8VN8 - chains C and A of the 4 polymer chains in the assembly; structure by X-ray diffraction, 1.60 A resolution.

== Chain C ==
Molecule: 21-nt DNA strand
Sequence (21 nucleotides; numbered 401 to 421; the number before each row is that of its first residue):
   401 TTGACTCTCT TAAGAGAGTC A
Ion coordination: Mg2+: DA413, DG414 (shared with 1 residue of chain B); Na+: DA413, DG414 (shared with 1 residue of chain B)

== Chain A ==
Protein: Intron-encoded endonuclease I-PpoI
From: Physarum polycephalum
Notes: EC 3.1.-.-
UniProt: Q94702 (PPO1_PHYPO); numbering as in UniProt (aligned over 2-163)
Sequence (162 residues; numbered 2 to 163; the number before each row is that of its first residue):
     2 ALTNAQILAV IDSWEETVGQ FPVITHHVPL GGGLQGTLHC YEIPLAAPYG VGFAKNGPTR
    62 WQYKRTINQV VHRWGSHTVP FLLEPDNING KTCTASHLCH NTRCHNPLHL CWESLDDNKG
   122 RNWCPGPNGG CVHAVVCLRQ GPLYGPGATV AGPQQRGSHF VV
Ion coordination: Zn2+ site 1: Cys41, Cys100, Cys105, His110; Mg2+: Asn119 (shared with 2 residues of chain D); Na+: Asn119 (shared with 2 residues of chain D); Zn2+ site 2: Cys125, Cys132, His134, Cys138
From the paper describing this entry:
  - catalytic residues: His98
  - mutagenesis - H78A/H98A, H98A: decreased catalytic activity
  - mutagenesis - H78A: unchanged catalytic activity
  - binding site for the 21-nt DNA strand: Arg61, Gln63, Leu116
  - binding site for the 21-nt DNA strand (chain C): Lys65, Thr67

== Chain C / chain A interface ==
Pairs across the interface - 18 pairs, chain C then chain A:
  DT401(C) - Thr67(A)  phosphate contact
  DT402(C) - Arg66(A)  salt bridge to the phosphate
  DT402(C) - Thr67(A)  base contact
  DG403(C) - Val52(A)  phosphate contact
  DG403(C) - Gly53(A)  hydrogen bond to the phosphate
  DG403(C) - Lys65(A)  hydrogen bond to the base
  DA404(C) - Ala48(A)  phosphate contact
  DA404(C) - Pro49(A)  phosphate contact
  DA404(C) - Ala55(A)  base contact
  DA404(C) - Lys65(A)  base contact
  DC405(C) - Ala48(A)  phosphate contact
  DC405(C) - Lys56(A)  base contact
  DT406(C) - Lys56(A)  base contact
  DT406(C) - Asn57(A)  base contact
  DC407(C) - Asn57(A)  hydrogen bond to the base
  DT411(C) - Leu116(A)  base contact
  DT411(C) - Lys120(A)  hydrogen bond to the base
  DA412(C) - Asp117(A)  sugar contact
Other interface residues (no listed pair), chain C (12 interface residues in all): DT408, DT410, DA413
Other interface residues (no listed pair), chain A (17 interface residues in all): Tyr50, Phe54, Val72, Arg74

== Summary ==
12 residues of chain C face 17 of chain A across their interface, with 4 hydrogen bonds and 1 salt bridge.
Polar contacts include DG403(C)-Lys65(A), DC407(C)-Asn57(A) and DT411(C)-Lys120(A). DA413(C) and DG414(C) form
the Mg2+ site. The paper reports the catalytic residue His98(A); H78A/H98A and H98A of chain A reduce
catalytic activity.
Chain C is a 21-nt DNA strand and chain A is Intron-encoded endonuclease I-PpoI (Physarum polycephalum); the
structure, Homing endonuclease I-PpoI-DNA complex:reaction at pH8.0 (Tris) with 500 uM Mg2+ for 40s, was
determined by X-ray diffraction together with 8VMO, 8VMP, 8VMQ, 8VMR, 8VMS, 8VMT and 35 further entries from
the same study.
